PDB entry 4M70 | X-ray diffraction, 2.10 A resolution | chains A and R

[Chain A]
Name: Rx protein
Source organism: Solanum tuberosum
Notes: fragment: Rx-CC domain
UniProt: Q9XGF5 (Q9XGF5_SOLTU); residues 1-122 here = UniProt positions 1-122
Amino-acid sequence (126 residues; row label = number of the first residue in the row; numbers below 1 keep their minus sign (Ala-3 is residue -3)):
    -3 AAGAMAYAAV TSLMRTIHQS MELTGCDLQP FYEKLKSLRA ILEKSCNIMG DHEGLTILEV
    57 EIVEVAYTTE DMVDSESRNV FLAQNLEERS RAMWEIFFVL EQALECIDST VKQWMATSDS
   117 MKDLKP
Disordered / not traced: -3 to -2, 40-50, 117-122
Construct notes: expression tag (-3 to 0)

[Chain R]
Name: Ran GTPase activating protein 2
Source organism: synthetic construct
Notes: fragment: StRanGAP2-WPP domain
UniProt: I7JSB1 (I7JSB1_SOLTU); residues 38-73 here correspond to UniProt positions 37-72 (UniProt number = residue number - 1)
Amino-acid sequence (99 residues; each row starts with the number of its first residue; X marks 63 residues of unknown identity (built as UNK)):
    15 XXXXXXXXXX XXXXXXXXXX XXXSSPTIFT RKYRSLSKEE AAKNAEEIED AAFTIANQHX
    75 XXXXXXXXXX XXXXXXXXXX XXXXXXXXXX XXXXXXXXX
Disordered / not traced: 15-22, 34-37, 44-50, 74-85, 102-113

[Chain A / chain R interface]
Contacting residue pairs - 20 pairs, chain A then chain R:
  Val61(A) - Phe43(R)  hydrophobic
  Thr65(A) - Phe43(R)
  Met68(A) - Phe43(R)  hydrophobic
  Trp90(A) - Ala55(R)
  Trp90(A) - Asn58(R)
  Trp90(A) - Ala59(R)
  Trp90(A) - Ile62(R)  hydrophobic
  Phe93(A) - Ala56(R)  hydrophobic
  Phe93(A) - Ala59(R)  hydrophobic
  Phe94(A) - Ala59(R)
  Phe94(A) - Glu63(R)
  Val95(A) - Phe43(R)  hydrophobic
  Glu97(A) - Glu63(R)
  Gln98(A) - Glu63(R)  hydrogen bond (backbone-side chain)
  Gln98(A) - Phe67(R)
  Ala99(A) - Phe43(R)  hydrophobic
  Glu101(A) - Glu63(R)
  Glu101(A) - Phe67(R)
  Cys102(A) - Ile42(R)
  Cys102(A) - Phe67(R)  hydrophobic
Also at the interface, not in a pair above, chain A (15 interface residues in all): Glu83, Arg87, Met89
Also at the interface, not in a pair above, chain R (11 interface residues in all): Lys52, Glu60

[Summary]
Chain A and chain R form an interface of 15 and 11 residues respectively; the contacts include 1 hydrogen
bond. Its one hydrogen-bonded contact is Gln98(A)-Glu63(R).
Here chain A is Rx protein (Solanum tuberosum) and chain R is Ran GTPase activating protein 2 (synthetic
construct). Entry 4M70 (Crystal structure of potato Rx-CC domain in complex with RanGAP2-WPP domain) was
determined by X-ray diffraction.
